Entry 8BNU (electron microscopy, 3.55 A resolution); this record covers chains A and C of the 4 polymer chains in the assembly.

# Chain A
Name: 3-ketoacyl-CoA thiolase FadI
Source organism: Escherichia coli K-12
Notes: EC 2.3.1.16
UniProt: P76503 (FADI_ECOLI); residue numbers follow UniProt; this construct covers 1-436
Amino-acid sequence (436 residues; numbered 1 to 436; the number before each row is that of its first residue):
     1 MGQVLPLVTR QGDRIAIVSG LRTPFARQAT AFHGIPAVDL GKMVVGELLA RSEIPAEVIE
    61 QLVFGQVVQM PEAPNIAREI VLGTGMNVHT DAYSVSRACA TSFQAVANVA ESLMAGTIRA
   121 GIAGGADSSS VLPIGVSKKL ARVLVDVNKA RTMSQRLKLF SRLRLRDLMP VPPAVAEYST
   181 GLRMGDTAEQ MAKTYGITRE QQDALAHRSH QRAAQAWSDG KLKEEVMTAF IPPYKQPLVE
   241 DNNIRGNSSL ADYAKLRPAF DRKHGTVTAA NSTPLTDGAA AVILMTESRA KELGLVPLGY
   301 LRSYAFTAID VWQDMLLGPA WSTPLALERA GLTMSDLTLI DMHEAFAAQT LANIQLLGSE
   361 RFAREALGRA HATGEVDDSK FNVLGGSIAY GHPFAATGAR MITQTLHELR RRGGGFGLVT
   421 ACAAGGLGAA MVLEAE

# Chain C
Name: Fatty acid oxidation complex subunit alpha
Source organism: Escherichia coli K-12
Notes: EC 4.2.1.17, 5.1.2.3, 1.1.1.35
UniProt: P77399 (FADJ_ECOLI); residue numbers follow UniProt; this construct covers 1-710
Amino-acid sequence (710 residues; row label = number of the first residue in the row):
     1 MEMTSAFTLN VRLDNIAVIT IDVPGEKMNT LKAEFASQVR AIIKQLRENK ELRGVVFVSA
    61 KPDNFIAGAD INMIGNCKTA QEAEALARQG QQLMAEIHAL PIQVIAAIHG ACLGGGLELA
   121 LACHGRVCTD DPKTVLGLPE VQLGLLPGSG GTQRLPRLIG VSTALEMILT GKQLRAKQAL
   181 KLGLVDDVVP HSILLEAAVE LAKKERPSSR PLPVRERILA GPLGRALLFK MVGKKTEHKT
   241 QGNYPATERI LEVVETGLAQ GTSSGYDAEA RAFGELAMTP QSQALRSIFF ASTDVKKDPG
   301 SDAPPAPLNS VGILGGGLMG GGIAYVTACK AGIPVRIKDI NPQGINHALK YSWDQLEGKV
   361 RRRHLKASER DKQLALISGT TDYRGFAHRD LIIEAVFENL ELKQQMVAEV EQNCAAHTIF
   421 ASNTSSLPIG DIAAHATRPE QVIGLHFFSP VEKMPLVEII PHAGTSAQTI ATTVKLAKKQ
   481 GKTPIVVRDK AGFYVNRILA PYINEAIRML TQGERVEHID AALVKFGFPV GPIQLLDEVG
   541 IDTGTKIIPV LEAAYGERFS APANVVSSIL NDDRKGRKNG RGFYLYGQKG RKSKKQVDPA
   601 IYPLIGTQGQ GRISAPQVAE RCVMLMLNEA VRCVDEQVIR SVRDGDIGAV FGIGFPPFLG
   661 GPFRYIDSLG AGEVVAIMQR LATQYGSRFT PCERLVEMGA RGESFWKTTA
UniProt features mapped onto this chain:
  - site (Important for catalytic activity): Glu118, Glu140

# Chain A / chain C interface
Pairs across the interface (6):
  Lys193(A) with Ser192(C), hydrogen bond (backbone-side chain); Ile193(C)
  Thr194(A) with Ser192(C)
  Lys263(A) with Asp187(C), salt bridge
  His264(A) with Ile193(C); Glu200(C), salt bridge
Also at the interface, not in a pair above, chain A (5 interface residues in all): Ser179
Also at the interface, not in a pair above, chain C (7 interface residues in all): Val189, Pro190, Ser368

# Summary
Chain A and chain C form an interface of 5 and 7 residues respectively; the contacts include 1 hydrogen bond
and 2 salt bridges. Polar pairs include Lys263(A)-Asp187(C), His264(A)-Glu200(C) and Lys193(A)-Ser192(C).
Chain A is 3-ketoacyl-CoA thiolase FadI and chain C is Fatty acid oxidation complex subunit alpha, both from
Escherichia coli K-12; the structure, Escherichia coli anaerobic fatty acid beta oxidation trifunctional
enzyme (anEcTFE) tetrameric complex, was determined by electron microscopy together with 8BNR, 8BRJ, 6YSV and
6YSW from the same study.
